8CJZ - chains I and D of the 15 polymer chains in the assembly; structure by electron microscopy, 3.50 A resolution.

== Chain I ==
Molecule: Major Capsid Protein
Source organism: Bacteriophage sp
Chain sequence (344 residues; row label = number of the first residue in the row):
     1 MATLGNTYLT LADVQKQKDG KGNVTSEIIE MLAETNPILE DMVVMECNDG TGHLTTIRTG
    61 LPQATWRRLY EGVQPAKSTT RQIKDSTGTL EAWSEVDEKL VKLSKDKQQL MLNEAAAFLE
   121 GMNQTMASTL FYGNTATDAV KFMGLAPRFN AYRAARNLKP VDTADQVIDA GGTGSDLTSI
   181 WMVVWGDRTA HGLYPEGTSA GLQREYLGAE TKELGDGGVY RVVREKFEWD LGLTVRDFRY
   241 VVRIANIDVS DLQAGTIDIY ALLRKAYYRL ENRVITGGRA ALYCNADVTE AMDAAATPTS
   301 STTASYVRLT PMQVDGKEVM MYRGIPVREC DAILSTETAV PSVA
Not modelled in the structure: 1-2

== Chain D ==
Molecule: Capsid Decoration Protein
Source organism: Bacteriophage sp
Chain sequence (130 residues; numbered 1 to 130; the number before each row is that of its first residue):
     1 MIMDKENTFS YKQAITGTAV STNVIDLGVS RDIGKGVPVP IIIQVVEDFA DATSLTATLQ
    61 TSETENFSSA TTLATSGAVP VADLTAGKQL AVQYMPLGTQ RYLRVNYTVS GTATAGAVTA
   121 GVVMSHQQND
Not modelled in the structure: 130

== Interface between chain I and chain D ==
Contacting residue pairs - 34 pairs, chain I then chain D:
  Gly50(I) - Met124(D)
  Gly50(I) - Ser125(D)
  Thr51(I) - Met124(D)
  Thr51(I) - Ser125(D)
  Thr51(I) - His126(D)
  Ile83(I) - Gln128(D)
  Ile83(I) - Asn129(D)
  Lys84(I) - Tyr94(D)  hydrogen bond
  Lys84(I) - His126(D)  hydrogen bond
  Lys84(I) - Gln127(D)
  Lys84(I) - Gln128(D)  hydrogen bond (backbone-backbone)
  Asp85(I) - His126(D)
  Ser86(I) - Met1(D)
  Ser86(I) - Ser125(D)
  Ser86(I) - His126(D)  hydrogen bond (backbone-backbone)
  Ser86(I) - Gln127(D)
  Thr87(I) - Met1(D)
  Thr87(I) - Ser125(D)
  Thr135(I) - Gln44(D)  hydrogen bond (backbone-side chain)
  Thr135(I) - Gln127(D)
  Ala136(I) - Gln44(D)
  Ala136(I) - Val45(D)
  Ala136(I) - Val46(D)
  Ala136(I) - Ala86(D)
  Ala136(I) - Gly87(D)
  Thr137(I) - Lys12(D)  hydrogen bond (backbone-side chain)
  Thr137(I) - Val46(D)
  Thr137(I) - Ala86(D)
  Asp138(I) - Lys12(D)  hydrogen bond (backbone-side chain)
  Asp138(I) - Val46(D)
  Ala139(I) - Met1(D)  hydrogen bond (backbone-backbone)
  Val140(I) - Met1(D)  hydrogen bond (backbone-backbone)
  Met143(I) - Gln127(D)
  Met143(I) - Asn129(D)
Other interface residues (no listed pair), chain I (21 interface residues in all): Gly52, Arg81, Gly88, Thr89, Asn134, Lys141, Arg148
Other interface residues (no listed pair), chain D (17 interface residues in all): Ile2, Met3, Tyr11

== In short ==
The interface between chain I and chain D involves 21 residues on one side and 17 on the other, with 9
hydrogen bonds. Polar pairs include Lys84(I)-Tyr94(D), Lys84(I)-His126(D) and Thr135(I)-Gln44(D).
Chain I is Major Capsid Protein and chain D is Capsid Decoration Protein, both from Bacteriophage sp; the
structure, Carin1 bacteriophage mature capsid, was determined by electron microscopy together with 8CK0 and
8CK1 from the same study.
